PDB entry 9NRA | electron microscopy, 4.18 A resolution (low resolution: residue-level contacts below are approximate; hydrogen-bond / salt-bridge calls are withheld) | chains C and E of the 8 polymer chains in the assembly

[Chain C]
Molecule: Glutamate receptor 1
Source organism: Rattus norvegicus
UniProtKB: P19490 (GRIA1_RAT); residues 389-815 here correspond to UniProt positions 407-833 (UniProt number = residue number + 18)
Sequence (427 residues; each row starts with the number of its first residue):
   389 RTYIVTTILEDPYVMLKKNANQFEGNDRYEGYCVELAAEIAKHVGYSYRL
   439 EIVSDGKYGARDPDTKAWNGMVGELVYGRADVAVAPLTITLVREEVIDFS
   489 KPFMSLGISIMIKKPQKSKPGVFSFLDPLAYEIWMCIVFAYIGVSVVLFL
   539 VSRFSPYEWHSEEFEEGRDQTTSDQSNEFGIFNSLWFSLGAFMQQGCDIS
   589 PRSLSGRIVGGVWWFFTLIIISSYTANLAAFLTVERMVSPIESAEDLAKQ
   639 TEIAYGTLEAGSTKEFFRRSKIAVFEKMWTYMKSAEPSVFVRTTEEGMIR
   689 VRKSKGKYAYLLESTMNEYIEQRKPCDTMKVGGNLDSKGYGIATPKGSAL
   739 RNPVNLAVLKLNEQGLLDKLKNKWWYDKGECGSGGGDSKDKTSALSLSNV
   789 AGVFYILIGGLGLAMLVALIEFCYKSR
Not modelled in the structure: 544-565
Disulfide bonds: Cys714-Cys769
Residues lining bound ligands: ZK1 ({[7-morpholin-4-yl-2,3-dioxo-6-(trifluoromethyl)-3,4-dihydroquinoxalin-1(2H)-yl]methyl}phosphonic acid): Glu398, Tyr401, Tyr446, Gly447, Leu475, Thr476, Arg481, Leu494, Ala648, Gly649, Ser650, Thr682, Glu701, Thr703, Met704, Tyr728

[Chain E]
Molecule: Auxiliary protein at A'/C'
Source organism: Rattus norvegicus
Sequence (117 residues; row label = number of the first residue in the row; note: 42 numbers in that range are skipped by the numbering (no residue carries them; nothing is unmodelled there); X marks 117 residues of unknown identity (built as UNK)):
     2 XXXXXXXXXXXXXXXXXXXXXXXXXXXXXXXXX
    58 XXXXXXXXXXXXXXXXXXXXXXXXXXXXXXXXXXXXXXXXXXXXXXXXXX
   108 XXX
   130 XXXXXXXXXXXXXXXXXXXXXXXXXXXXXXX

[Chain C / chain E interface]
Interface residues of chain C (facing chain E), 5 residues: Leu785, Phe792, Ile796, Met803, Leu807

[Summary]
No residue of chain C is in contact with chain E. Bound to chain C: compound ZK1.
Here chain C is Glutamate receptor 1 and chain E is Auxiliary protein at A'/C', both from Rattus norvegicus.
Entry 9NRA (The structure of GluA1/A4 LBD-TMD with 4 auxiliary subunits) was determined by electron microscopy
(same publication as 9NR7 and 9NR9).
